Entry 5VDH (X-ray diffraction, 2.85 A resolution); this record covers chains B and C of the 5 polymer chains in the assembly.

Chain B (and C):
Name: Glycine receptor subunit alpha-3
Organism: Homo sapiens
Notes: fragment: ATG linker; chain C of this document is another copy of the same molecule, construct and numbering; everything in this record applies to it too
UniProtKB: O75311 (GLRA3_HUMAN); the construct has insertions or renumbered stretches relative to UniProt, so the offset changes along the chain: 1-309 = UniProt 34-342; 313-354 = UniProt 419-460
Amino-acid sequence (362 residues; each row starts with the number of its first residue):
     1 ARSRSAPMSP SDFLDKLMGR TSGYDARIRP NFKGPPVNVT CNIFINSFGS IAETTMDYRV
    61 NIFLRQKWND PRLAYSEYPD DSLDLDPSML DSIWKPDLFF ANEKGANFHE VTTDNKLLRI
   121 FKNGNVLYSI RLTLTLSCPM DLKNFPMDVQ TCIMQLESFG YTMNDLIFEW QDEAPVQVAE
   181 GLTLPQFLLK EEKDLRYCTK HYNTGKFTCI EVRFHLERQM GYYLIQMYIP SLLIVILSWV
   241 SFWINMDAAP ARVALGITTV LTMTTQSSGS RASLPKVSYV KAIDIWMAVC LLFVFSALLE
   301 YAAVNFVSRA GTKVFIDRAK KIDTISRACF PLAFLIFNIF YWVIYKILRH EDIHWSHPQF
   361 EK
Not modelled in the structure: 1-5, 349-362 (chain C: 1-7, 346-362)
Disulfide bonds: Cys138-Cys152, Cys198-Cys209
Sequence notes: linker (310-312); expression tag (355-362)
Bound ions: Zn2+: Glu192, Asp194
Ligand contacts:
  - 7C6 ((3S,3aS,9bS)-2-[(2H-1,3-benzodioxol-5-yl)sulfonyl]-3,5-dimethyl-1,2,3,3a,5,9b-hexahydro-4H-pyrrolo[3,4-c][1,6]naphthyridin-4-one), molecule 1: Pro10, Phe13, Leu14, Tyr78, Asp80, Leu83, Asp84, Leu85, Asp86, Pro87
  - 7C6, molecule 2: Arg27, Ile28, Arg29, Phe32, Gly160, Tyr161, Asp165
  - glycine (GLY), molecule 1: Phe63, Arg65, Leu117, Ser129
  - glycine (GLY), molecule 2: Ser158, Phe159, Tyr202, Thr204, Phe207
  - ivermectin (IVM; (2aE,4E,5'S,6S,6'R,7S,8E,11R,13R,15S,17aR,20R,20aR,20bS)-6'-[(2S)-butan-2-yl]-20,20b-dihydroxy-5',6,8,19-tetramethyl-17 -oxo-3',4',5',6,6',10,11,14,15,17,17a,20,20a,20b-tetradecahydro-2H,7H-spiro[11,15-methanofuro[4,3,2-pq][2,6]benzodioxacy clooctadecine-13,2'-pyran]-7-yl 2,6-dideoxy-4-O-(2,6-dideoxy-3-O-methyl-alpha-L-arabino-hexopyranosyl)-3-O-methyl-alpha-L-arabino-hexopyranoside), molecule 1: Gly221, Leu224, Ile225, Gln226, Ile229, Pro230, Leu232, Leu233, Ile236
  - ivermectin (IVM), molecule 2: Thr264, Ser267, Ser268, Ser278, Tyr279, Val280, Asp284, Met287, Ala288, Leu291, Leu292, Phe295
Swiss-Prot annotation at these positions:
  - binding site (Zn(2+)): Glu192, Asp194, His215
  - binding site (strychnine): Tyr202 to Phe207
  - site: Leu261 (Important for obstruction of the ion pore in the closed conformation)
  - glycosylation: Asn38 (N-linked (GlcNAc...) asparagine)

Chain B / chain C interface:
Pairs across the interface - 74 pairs, chain B then chain C:
  Asp25(B) - Ser11(C)  hydrogen bond
  Arg27(B) - Leu14(C)
  Arg27(B) - Asp86(C)
  Arg27(B) - Met89(C)
  Ile28(B) - Pro10(C)  hydrophobic
  Ile28(B) - Ser11(C)
  Phe32(B) - Pro10(C)  hydrophobic
  Met56(B) - Pro185(C)  hydrophobic
  Leu64(B) - Thr112(C)
  Pro96(B) - Thr113(C)
  Asp97(B) - Thr113(C)
  Leu98(B) - Val111(C)
  Leu98(B) - Thr112(C)  hydrogen bond (backbone-side chain)
  Phe99(B) - Val111(C)
  Phe99(B) - Asn115(C)
  Phe99(B) - Arg131(C)
  Phe100(B) - Arg131(C)  hydrogen bond (backbone-side chain)
  Ala101(B) - Asn46(C)  hydrogen bond (backbone-side chain)
  Ala101(B) - Arg131(C)  hydrogen bond (backbone-side chain)
  Glu103(B) - His109(C)  salt bridge
  Glu103(B) - Arg131(C)  salt bridge
  Lys104(B) - Arg59(C)
  Ala106(B) - Val111(C)  hydrophobic
  Phe108(B) - Glu110(C)
  Phe108(B) - Val111(C)  hydrophobic
  Phe108(B) - Thr112(C)
  Leu132(B) - Val111(C)  hydrophobic
  Phe159(B) - Phe63(C)  hydrophobic
  Phe159(B) - Asn115(C)
  Phe159(B) - Lys116(C)
  Phe159(B) - Leu117(C)
  Phe159(B) - Ser129(C)
  Phe159(B) - Arg131(C)
  Thr162(B) - Arg119(C)
  Tyr202(B) - Phe44(C)  hydrophobic
  Tyr202(B) - Phe63(C)
  Tyr202(B) - Arg65(C)
  Asn203(B) - Asn42(C)
  Asn203(B) - Arg65(C)  hydrogen bond
  Asn203(B) - Gln177(C)  hydrogen bond
  Thr204(B) - Arg65(C)
  Thr204(B) - Arg119(C)  hydrogen bond (backbone-side chain)
  Thr204(B) - Leu127(C)
  Phe207(B) - Leu117(C)  hydrophobic
  Ala249(B) - Ala248(C)  hydrophobic
  Ala249(B) - Ala251(C)
  Pro250(B) - Pro250(C)  hydrophobic
  Val253(B) - Ala251(C)
  Val253(B) - Leu255(C)  hydrophobic
  Ile257(B) - Leu255(C)  hydrophobic
  Ile257(B) - Thr258(C)
  Val260(B) - Leu237(C)  hydrophobic
  Leu261(B) - Thr258(C)
  Leu261(B) - Thr262(C)
  Thr264(B) - Leu233(C)
  Arg271(B) - Gln226(C)
  Lys276(B) - Pro185(C)
  Lys276(B) - Gln186(C)
  Lys276(B) - Tyr222(C)
  Lys276(B) - Ser273(C)  hydrogen bond
  Val277(B) - Tyr222(C)
  Ser278(B) - Gln219(C)
  Ser278(B) - Gly221(C)
  Ser278(B) - Tyr222(C)  hydrogen bond (side chain-backbone)
  Asp284(B) - Gln226(C)
  Leu291(B) - Leu233(C)  hydrophobic
  Phe295(B) - Leu233(C)  hydrophobic
  Phe295(B) - Ile236(C)  hydrophobic
  Leu299(B) - Val240(C)  hydrophobic
  Ala302(B) - Trp243(C)
  Asn305(B) - Ile244(C)
  Asn305(B) - Asn245(C)  hydrogen bond (side chain-backbone)
  Phe306(B) - Trp243(C)
  Phe306(B) - Arg327(C)
Other interface residues (no listed pair), chain B (48 interface residues in all): Ala26, Asn107, Gly160, Asp165, Tyr279, Val280, Leu298
Other interface residues (no listed pair), chain C (53 interface residues in all): Asp15, Asp84, Ser88, Ile130, Met220, Ile225, Ile234, Ala254

Overview:
The interface between chain B and chain C involves 48 residues on one side and 53 on the other; the contacts
include 11 hydrogen bonds and 2 salt bridges. Polar contacts include Glu103(B)-His109(C), Glu103(B)-Arg131(C)
and Asp25(B)-Ser11(C). Ligands of chain B: compound 7C6, glycine and ivermectin.
Chain B and chain C are both Glycine receptor subunit alpha-3 (Homo sapiens); the structure, Crystal Structure
of Human Glycine Receptor alpha-3 Bound to AM-3607, Glycine, and Ivermectin, was determined by X-ray
diffraction together with 5VDI from the same study.
